9NQU - chains G and I of the 11 polymer chains in the assembly; structure by electron microscopy, 3.16 A resolution.

# Chain G
Name: Histone H2A type 1
From: Homo sapiens
UniProtKB: P0C0S8 (H2A1_HUMAN); residues 1-129 here correspond to UniProt positions 2-130 (UniProt number = residue number + 1)
Amino-acid sequence (129 residues; numbered 1 to 129; the number before each row is that of its first residue):
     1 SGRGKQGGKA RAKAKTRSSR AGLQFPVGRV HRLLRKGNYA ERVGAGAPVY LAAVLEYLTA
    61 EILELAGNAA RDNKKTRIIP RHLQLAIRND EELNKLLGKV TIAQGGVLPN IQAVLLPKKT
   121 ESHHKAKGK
Not modelled in the structure: 1-11, 119-129

# Chain I
Molecule: 185-nt DNA strand
From: synthetic construct
Sequence (185 nucleotides; row label = number of the first residue in the row; numbers below 1 keep their minus sign (DA-92 is residue -92)):
   -92 ATCCCTATAC GCGGCCGCCC TGGAGAATCC CGGTGCCGAG GCCGCTCAAT TGGTCGTAGA
   -32 CAGCTCTAGC ACCGCTTAAA CGCACGTACG CGCTGTCCCC CGCGTTTTAA CCGCCAAGGG
    28 GATTACTCCC TAGTCTCCAG GCACGTGTCA GATATATACA TCCTGTGCAT GTATTGAACA
    88 GCGAT

# How chain G and chain I interact
Residue-residue contacts - 17 pairs, chain G then chain I:
  Ala14(G) - DA46(I)  sugar contact
  Thr16(G) - DG47(I)  sugar contact
  Arg29(G) - DG48(I)  sugar contact
  Arg29(G) - DC49(I)  salt bridge to the phosphate
  Arg35(G) - DA39(I)  salt bridge to the phosphate
  Arg42(G) - DT38(I)  hydrogen bond to the sugar
  Arg42(G) - DA39(I)  phosphate contact
  Val43(G) - DT38(I)  sugar contact
  Val43(G) - DA39(I)  hydrogen bond to the phosphate
  Gly44(G) - DT38(I)  phosphate contact
  Ala45(G) - DT38(I)  hydrogen bond to the phosphate
  Lys75(G) - DG58(I)  phosphate contact
  Lys75(G) - DA59(I)  salt bridge to the phosphate
  Thr76(G) - DA57(I)  hydrogen bond to the phosphate
  Thr76(G) - DG58(I)  hydrogen bond to the phosphate
  Arg77(G) - DA57(I)  sugar contact
  Arg77(G) - DG58(I)  hydrogen bond to the phosphate
Also at the interface, not in a pair above, chain G (12 interface residues in all): Glu41

# In short
The interface between chain G and chain I involves 12 residues on one side and 9 on the other; the contacts
include 6 hydrogen bonds and 3 salt bridges. Among the polar pairs are Arg42(G)-DT38(I), Val43(G)-DA39(I) and
Ala45(G)-DT38(I).
Here chain G is Histone H2A type 1 (Homo sapiens) and chain I is a 185-nt DNA strand (synthetic construct).
Entry 9NQU (KDM6B-nucleosome structure stabilized by H3K27C-UNC8015 covalent conjugate) was determined by
electron microscopy.
